PDB entry 8XOG | electron microscopy, 2.90 A resolution | chains B and E of the 5 polymer chains in the assembly

== Chain B ==
Name: Guanine nucleotide-binding protein G(I)/G(S)/G(T) subunit beta-1
Organism: Homo sapiens
UniProtKB: P62873 (GBB1_HUMAN); residues 2-340 here = UniProt positions 2-340
Sequence (351 residues; each row starts with the number of its first residue; numbers below 1 keep their minus sign (Met-10 is residue -10)):
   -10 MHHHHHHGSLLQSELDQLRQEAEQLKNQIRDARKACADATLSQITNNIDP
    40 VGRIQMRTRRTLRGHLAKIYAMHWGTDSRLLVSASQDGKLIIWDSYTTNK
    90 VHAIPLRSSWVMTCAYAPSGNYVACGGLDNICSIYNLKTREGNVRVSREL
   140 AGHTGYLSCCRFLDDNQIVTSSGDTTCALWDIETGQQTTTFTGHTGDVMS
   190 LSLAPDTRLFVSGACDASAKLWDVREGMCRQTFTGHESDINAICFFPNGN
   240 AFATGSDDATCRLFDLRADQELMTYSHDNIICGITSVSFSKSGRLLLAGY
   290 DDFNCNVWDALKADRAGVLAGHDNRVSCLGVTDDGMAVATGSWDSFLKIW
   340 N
Not modelled in the structure: -10 to 2
Construct notes: initiating methionine (-10); expression tag (-9 to 1)
UniProt features mapped onto this chain:
  - modified residue: Ser2 (N-acetylserine), His266 (Phosphohistidine)
  - natural variant: Leu30 (L30F: In MRD42; uncertain significance), Arg52 (R52G: In MRD42), Gly64 (G64V: In MRD42), Asp76 (D76E: In MRD42; D76G: In MRD42), Gly77 (G77S: In MRD42), Lys78 (K78R: In MRD42), Ile80 (I80N: In MRD42; I80T: In MRD42), His91 (H91R: In MRD42; uncertain significance), Ala92 (A92T: In MRD42), Pro94 (P94S: In MRD42), Leu95 (L95P: In MRD42), Arg96 (R96L: In MRD42), 5 further natural variant entries in UniProt

== Chain E ==
Name: scFv16
Organism: synthetic construct
Notes: antibody fragment or engineered binder
Sequence (247 residues; numbered 2 to 247 plus 16 insertion-coded residues; 15 numbers in that range are skipped by the numbering (no residue carries them; nothing is unmodelled there); the number before each row is that of its first residue; a row labelled like 120A-120P holds insertion residues (120A, then the next letters in order)):
     2 VQLVESGGGLVQPGGSRKLSCSASGFAFSSFGMHWVRQAPEKGLEWVAYI
    52 SSGSGTIYYADTVKGRFTISRDDPKNTLFLQMTSLRSEDTAMYYCVRSIY
   102 YYGSSPFDFWGQGTTLTVS
120A-120P AGGGGSGGGGSGGGGS
   136 SDIVMTQATSSVPVTPGESVSISCRSSKSLLHSNGNTYLYWFLQRPGQSP
   186 QLLIYRMSNLASGVPDRFSGSGSGTAFTLTISRLEAEDVGVYYCMQHLEY
   236 PLTFGAGTKLEL
Not modelled in the structure: 120A-120P, 234-236

== How chain B and chain E interact ==
Residue-residue contacts (11; chain B residue first):
  Arg68(B) - Tyr103(E)  hydrogen bond
  Leu69(B) - Tyr103(E)  hydrophobic
  Asp83(B) - Tyr103(E)
  Val90(B) - Tyr102(E)  hydrophobic
  Arg129(B) - Val2(E)
  Arg129(B) - Arg98(E)  hydrogen bond (backbone-side chain)
  Glu130(B) - Gly26(E)
  Glu130(B) - Phe27(E)
  Glu130(B) - Ala28(E)  hydrogen bond (backbone-backbone)
  Glu130(B) - Phe32(E)
  Gly131(B) - Phe32(E)
Also at the interface, not in a pair above, chain B (8 interface residues in all): His91

== In short ==
The chain B/chain E interface involves 8 residues from each chain; the contacts include 3 hydrogen bonds.
Polar pairs include Arg68(B)-Tyr103(E), Arg129(B)-Arg98(E) and Glu130(B)-Ala28(E).
Here chain B is Guanine nucleotide-binding protein G(I)/G(S)/G(T) subunit beta-1 (Homo sapiens) and chain E is
scFv16 (synthetic construct). Entry 8XOG (Cryo-EM structure of apo-GPR30-Gq complex structure) was determined
by electron microscopy (same publication as 8XOF, 8XOH, 8XOI and 8XOJ).
